PDB entry 3FPY | X-ray diffraction, 2.10 A resolution | chain A

== Chain A ==
Name: Azurin
Organism: Pseudomonas aeruginosa
Reference sequence: P00282 (AZUR_PSEAE); residues 1-128 here correspond to UniProt positions 21-148 (UniProt number = residue number + 20)
Chain sequence (128 residues; numbered 1 to 128; the number before each row is that of its first residue):
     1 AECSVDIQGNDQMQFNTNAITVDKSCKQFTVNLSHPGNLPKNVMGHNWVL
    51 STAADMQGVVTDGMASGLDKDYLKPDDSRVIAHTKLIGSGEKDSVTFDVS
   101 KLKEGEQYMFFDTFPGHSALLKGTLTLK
Differences from the reference sequence: engineered mutation Asp112 (Cys132 in P00282), Leu121 (Met141 in P00282)
Curated features (UniProtKB/Swiss-Prot):
  - binding site (Cu cation): His46, His117
Cystine bridges: Cys3-Cys26
Bound ions: Cu ion site 1: Ala1 (together with 2-amino-2-hydroxymethyl-propane-1,3-diol); Cu ion site 2: Gly45, His46, Asp112, His117
Reported in the primary citation:
  - Cu ion coordination: Gly45, His46, His83, Asp112, His117
  - contacts within the chain: Asn47-Asp112 (backbone contact), Asp112-Phe114 (backbone contact), Phe15-Leu121

== Overview ==
Gly45, His46, Asp112 and His117 form the Cu ion site 2. Curated annotation (UniProt) lists Cu cation-binding
residues His46 and His117. The paper reports Cu ion coordination by Gly45, His46 and His83 among others;
contacts within the chain involving Asn47, Asp112 and Phe114 among others.
Chain A is Azurin (Pseudomonas aeruginosa); the structure, Azurin C112D/M121L, was determined by X-ray
diffraction together with 3FQ1, 3FQ2 and 3FQY from the same study.
